Entry 6LGL (electron microscopy, 4.40 A resolution (low resolution: residue-level contacts below are approximate; hydrogen-bond / salt-bridge calls are withheld)); this record covers chains f and p of the 46 polymer chains in the assembly.

# Chain f
Molecule: Triplex capsid protein 1
From: Human herpesvirus 3
Reference sequence: Q6QCN5 (Q6QCN5_HHV3); residues 1-483 here = UniProt positions 1-483
Sequence (483 residues; numbered 1 to 483; the number before each row is that of its first residue):
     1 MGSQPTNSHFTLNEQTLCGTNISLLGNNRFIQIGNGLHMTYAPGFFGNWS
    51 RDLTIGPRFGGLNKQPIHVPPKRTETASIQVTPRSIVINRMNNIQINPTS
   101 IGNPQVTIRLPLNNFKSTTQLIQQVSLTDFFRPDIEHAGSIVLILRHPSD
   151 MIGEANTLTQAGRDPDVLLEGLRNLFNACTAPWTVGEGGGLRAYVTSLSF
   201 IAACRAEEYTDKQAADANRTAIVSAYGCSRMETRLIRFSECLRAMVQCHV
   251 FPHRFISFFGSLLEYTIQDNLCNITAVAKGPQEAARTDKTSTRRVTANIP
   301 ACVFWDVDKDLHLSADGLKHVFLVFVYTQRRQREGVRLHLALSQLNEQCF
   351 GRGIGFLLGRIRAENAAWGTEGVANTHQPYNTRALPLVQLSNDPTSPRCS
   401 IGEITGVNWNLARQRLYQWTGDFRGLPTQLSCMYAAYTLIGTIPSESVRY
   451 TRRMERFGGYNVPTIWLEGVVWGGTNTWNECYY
Unresolved in the structure: 1-117, 371-384, 483

# Chain p
Molecule: Triplex capsid protein 2
From: Human herpesvirus 3
Reference sequence: Q6QCL4 (Q6QCL4_HHV3); residues 1-316 here = UniProt positions 1-316
Sequence (316 residues; numbered 1 to 316; the number before each row is that of its first residue):
     1 MAMPFEIEVLLPGELSPAETSALQKCEGKIITFSTLRHRASLVDIALSSY
    51 YINGAPPDTLSLLEAYRMRFAAVITRVIPGKLLAHAIGVGTPTPGLFIQN
   101 TSPVDLCNGDYICLLPPVFGSADSIRLDSVGLEIVFPLTIPQTLMREIIA
   151 KVVARAVERTAAGAQILPHEVLRGADVICYNGRRYELETNLQHRDGSDAA
   201 IRTLVLNLMFSINEGCLLLLALIPTLLVQGAHDGYVNLLIQTANCVRETG
   251 QLINIPPMPRIQDGHRRFPIYETISSWISTSSRLGDTLGTRAILRVCVFD
   301 GPSTVHPGDRTAVIQV
Unresolved in the structure: 162-176

# Chain f / chain p interface
Pairs across the interface (72):
  Asn156(f) - Arg266(p)
  Thr157(f) - Arg267(p)
  Thr157(f) - Glu272(p)
  Thr159(f) - Arg266(p)
  Gln160(f) - Arg266(p)
  Ala161(f) - Gln262(p)
  Ala161(f) - Arg266(p)
  Ala161(f) - Arg267(p)
  Gly162(f) - Gln262(p)
  Gly162(f) - Asp263(p)
  Arg163(f) - Arg266(p)
  Pro165(f) - Arg266(p)
  Pro281(f) - Met1(p)
  Asp316(f) - Thr35(p)
  Asp316(f) - Arg37(p)
  Gly317(f) - Leu36(p)
  Leu318(f) - Leu36(p)
  Leu318(f) - Val89(p)
  His320(f) - Phe70(p)
  Gln344(f) - Thr35(p)
  Gln344(f) - Phe70(p)
  Leu345(f) - Met68(p)
  Asn346(f) - Arg67(p)
  Asn346(f) - Met68(p)
  Gln348(f) - Arg67(p)
  Gln348(f) - Asp286(p)
  Gln348(f) - Arg291(p)
  Cys349(f) - Met68(p)
  Arg352(f) - Glu64(p)
  Arg352(f) - Met68(p)
  Leu387(f) - Thr249(p)
  Leu390(f) - Leu252(p)
  Leu390(f) - Ile253(p)
  Ser391(f) - Glu248(p)
  Pro397(f) - Leu252(p)
  Arg398(f) - Glu248(p)
  Arg398(f) - Gln251(p)
  Arg398(f) - Leu252(p)
  Cys399(f) - Gln251(p)
  Ile401(f) - Leu227(p)
  Ala412(f) - Asn254(p)
  Arg413(f) - Asn254(p)
  Leu416(f) - Gln251(p)
  Leu416(f) - Leu252(p)
  Tyr417(f) - Leu252(p)
  Tyr417(f) - Ile253(p)
  Tyr417(f) - Asn254(p)
  Gln418(f) - Asn254(p)
  Gln418(f) - Pro256(p)
  Trp419(f) - Asn254(p)
  Trp419(f) - Ile255(p)
  Trp419(f) - Pro256(p)
  Thr420(f) - Ile255(p)
  Gly421(f) - Ile255(p)
  Phe423(f) - Ile212(p)
  Phe423(f) - Asn213(p)
  Phe423(f) - Glu214(p)
  Phe423(f) - Leu220(p)
  Arg424(f) - Glu214(p)
  Arg424(f) - Pro259(p)
  Thr428(f) - Phe210(p)
  Thr428(f) - Asn213(p)
  Gln429(f) - Phe210(p)
  Gln429(f) - Ser276(p)
  Gln429(f) - Ser279(p)
  Gln429(f) - Thr280(p)
  Pro444(f) - Met1(p)
  Glu446(f) - Arg37(p)
  Glu446(f) - His38(p)
  Glu480(f) - Arg283(p)
  Tyr482(f) - Arg202(p)
  Tyr482(f) - Leu206(p)
Other interface residues (no listed pair), chain f (50 interface residues in all): Leu158, Ser314, Ser400, Ile404, Asp422, Pro427, Cys432, Val471
Other interface residues (no listed pair), chain p (46 interface residues in all): Phe5, Ser34, Leu217, Pro224, Cys245, Arg260, Tyr271, Thr287

# Summary
50 residues of chain f and 46 residues of chain p are in contact.
Chain f is Triplex capsid protein 1 and chain p is Triplex capsid protein 2, both from Human herpesvirus 3;
the structure, The atomic structure of varicella-zoster virus A-capsid, was determined by electron microscopy
together with 6LGN from the same study.
